PDB entry 8IBP | X-ray diffraction, 1.45 A resolution | chains A and C

== Chain A ==
Protein: Negative regulator of genetic competence ClpC/mecB
Source organism: Mycobacterium tuberculosis
Reference sequence: A0A655JDN0 (A0A655JDN0_MYCTX); residues 1-143 here = UniProt positions 1-143
Chain sequence (143 residues; each row starts with the number of its first residue):
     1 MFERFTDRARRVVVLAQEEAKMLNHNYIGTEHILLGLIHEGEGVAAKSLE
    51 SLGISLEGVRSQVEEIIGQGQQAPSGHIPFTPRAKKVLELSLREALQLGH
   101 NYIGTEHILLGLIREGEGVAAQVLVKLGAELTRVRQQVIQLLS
Construct notes: engineered mutation Lys-21 (Arg in A0A655JDN0)

== Chain C ==
Protein: Lassomycin
Source organism: Lentzea kentuckyensis
Chain sequence (16 residues; each row starts with the number of its first residue):
     1 GLRRLFADQAVGRRNX
Modified positions: ILM (methyl L-isoleucinate) at position 16

== Interface between chain A and chain C ==
Contacting residue pairs (28; chain A residue first):
  Met-1(A) / Leu-2(C)  hydrophobic
  Phe-2(A) / Gly-1(C)
  Phe-2(A) / Ala-10(C)  hydrophobic
  Phe-2(A) / Val-11(C)  hydrophobic
  Val-13(A) / Val-11(C)  hydrophobic
  Val-14(A) / Val-11(C)  hydrophobic
  Gln-17(A) / Ala-10(C)  hydrogen bond (side chain-backbone)
  Gln-17(A) / Val-11(C)
  Gln-17(A) / Gly-12(C)  hydrogen bond (side chain-backbone)
  Tyr-27(A) / Arg-4(C)
  Ile-28(A) / Val-11(C)  hydrophobic
  Ser-75(A) / Arg-13(C)  hydrogen bond
  His-77(A) / Ala-7(C)
  His-77(A) / Asp-8(C)  hydrogen bond (side chain-backbone)
  His-77(A) / Gln-9(C)
  His-77(A) / Ala-10(C)
  His-77(A) / Gly-12(C)
  His-77(A) / Arg-13(C)  hydrogen bond (backbone-side chain)
  Ile-78(A) / Gly-12(C)
  Pro-79(A) / Arg-3(C)
  Pro-79(A) / Arg-4(C)
  Pro-79(A) / Arg-13(C)
  Phe-80(A) / Gly-1(C)
  Phe-80(A) / Arg-4(C)  hydrogen bond (backbone-side chain)
  Phe-80(A) / Val-11(C)  hydrophobic
  Lys-85(A) / Leu-2(C)  hydrogen bond (side chain-backbone)
  Lys-85(A) / Arg-3(C)
  Lys-85(A) / Arg-4(C)
Also at the interface, not in a pair above, chain A (16 interface residues in all): Pro-82, Leu-88, Glu-89

== In short ==
The interface between chain A and chain C involves 16 residues on one side and 11 on the other; the contacts
include 7 hydrogen bonds. Among the polar pairs are Gln-17(A)/Ala-10(C), Gln-17(A)/Gly-12(C) and
Ser-75(A)/Arg-13(C).
Chain A is Negative regulator of genetic competence ClpC/mecB (Mycobacterium tuberculosis) and chain C is
Lassomycin (Lentzea kentuckyensis); the structure, Crystal structure of Mycobacterium tuberculosis R21K ClpC1
N-terminal domain in complex with Lassomycin, was determined by X-ray diffraction (same publication as 8IBO).
